3GWD - chain A; structure by X-ray diffraction, 2.30 A resolution.

== Chain A ==
Protein: Cyclohexanone monooxygenase
Organism: Rhodococcus sp
Notes: EC 1.14.13.22
UniProt: Q6RXW1 (Q6RXW1_9NOCA); residue numbers follow UniProt; this construct covers 1-540
Sequence (540 residues; numbered 1 to 540; the number before each row is that of its first residue):
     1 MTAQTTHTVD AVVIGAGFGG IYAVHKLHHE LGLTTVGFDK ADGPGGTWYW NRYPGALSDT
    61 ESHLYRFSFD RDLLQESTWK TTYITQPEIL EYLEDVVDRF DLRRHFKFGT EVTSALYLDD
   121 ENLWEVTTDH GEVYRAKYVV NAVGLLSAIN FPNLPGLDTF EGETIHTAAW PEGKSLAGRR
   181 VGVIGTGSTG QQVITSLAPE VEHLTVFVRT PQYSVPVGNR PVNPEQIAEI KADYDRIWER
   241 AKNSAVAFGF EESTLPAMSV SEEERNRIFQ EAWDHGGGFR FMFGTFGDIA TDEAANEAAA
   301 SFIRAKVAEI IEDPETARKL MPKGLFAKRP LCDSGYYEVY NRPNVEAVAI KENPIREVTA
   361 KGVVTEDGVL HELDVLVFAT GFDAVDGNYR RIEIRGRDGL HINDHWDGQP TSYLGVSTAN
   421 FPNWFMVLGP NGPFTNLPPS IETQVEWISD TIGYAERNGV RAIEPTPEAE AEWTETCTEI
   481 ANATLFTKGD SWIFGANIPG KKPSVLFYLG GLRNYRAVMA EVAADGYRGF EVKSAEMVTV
Not modelled in the structure: 1-4, 536-540
Sequence notes: conflict T6 (Ile in Q6RXW1), T81 (Ser in Q6RXW1), N223 (Thr in Q6RXW1), K323 (Thr in Q6RXW1)
Small-molecule neighbours:
  - FAD (flavin-adenine dinucleotide): I14, G15, A16, G17, F18, G19, G20, F38, D39, K40, G45, G46, T47, W48, W50, N51, Y53, S58, D59, T60, Y65, T110, E111, V112, A142, V143, G144, L145, L146, S147, R329, F382, N388, I392, L428, T435, N436, L437, P438, I441
  - NADP (NAP; NADP nicotinamide-adenine-dinucleotide phosphate), molecule 1: K40, W50, N51, E111, S147, I149, A168, F382, N388, R391
  - NADP (NAP), molecule 2: Y53, L57, S58, D59, L146, N150, P152, I184, G185, T186, G187, S188, T189, G190, Q192, R209, T210, Q212, R329, I350, A379, T380, G381, F382, W492, N497
From the paper describing this entry:
  - binding site for NADP: W50, D59, T186, T189, Q192, R209, T210, R329, W492
  - conformationally variable residues (loop rearrangement, order/disorder transition): D59, F326 to P330, T487 to S504
  - mutagenesis - W492A: decreased catalytic activity on cyclohexanone
  - binding site for flavin-adenine dinucleotide: L145 to L146
  - catalytic residues: R329 (proposed by the authors, not directly observed)
  - specificity-determining residues: G278 to F279 (proposed by the authors, not directly observed)
  - contacts within the chain: H166-G381

== In short ==
Bound to chain A: flavin-adenine dinucleotide and NADP. From the paper: the catalytic residue R329; W492A
reduces catalytic activity on cyclohexanone.
Chain A is Cyclohexanone monooxygenase (Rhodococcus sp); the structure, Closed crystal structure of
cyclohexanone monooxygenase, was determined by X-ray diffraction together with 3GWF from the same study.
